PDB entry 3RYO | X-ray diffraction, 2.80 A resolution | chains A and C of the 6 polymer chains in the assembly

Chain A (and C):
Protein: Enhanced intracellular survival protein
Organism: Mycobacterium tuberculosis
Notes: chain C of this document is another copy of the same molecule, construct and numbering; everything in this record applies to it too
Reference sequence: P71727 (EIS_MYCTU); numbering as in UniProt (aligned over 1-408)
Sequence (428 residues; each row starts with the number of its first residue; numbers below 1 keep their minus sign (Mse-19 is residue -19)):
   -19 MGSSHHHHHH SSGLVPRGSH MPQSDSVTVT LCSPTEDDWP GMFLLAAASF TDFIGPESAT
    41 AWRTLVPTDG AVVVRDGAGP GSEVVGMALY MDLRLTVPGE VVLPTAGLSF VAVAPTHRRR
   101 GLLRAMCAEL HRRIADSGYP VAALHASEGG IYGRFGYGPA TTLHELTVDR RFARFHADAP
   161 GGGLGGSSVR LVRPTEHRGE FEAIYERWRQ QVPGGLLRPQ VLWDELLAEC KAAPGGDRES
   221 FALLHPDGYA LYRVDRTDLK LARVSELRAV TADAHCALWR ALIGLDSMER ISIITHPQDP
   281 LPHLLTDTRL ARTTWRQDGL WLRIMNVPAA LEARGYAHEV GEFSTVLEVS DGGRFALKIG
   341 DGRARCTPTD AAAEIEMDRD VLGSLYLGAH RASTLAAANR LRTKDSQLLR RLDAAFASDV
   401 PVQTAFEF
Disordered / not traced: -19 to 7, 162-166
Modified positions: Mse-19, Mse1 (selenomethionine); Mse22, Mse67, Mse71, Mse106, Mse268, Mse305, Mse357 (selenomethionine; parent Met)
Differences from the reference sequence: expression tag (-19 to 0)
Residues lining bound ligands: acetyl coenzyme A (ACO): Phe30, Ser89, Phe90, Val91, Ala92, Val93, Arg98, Arg99, Arg100, Gly101, Leu102, Leu103, Arg104, His125, Ala126, Ser127, Glu128, Gly130, Ile131, Tyr132, Arg134, Phe135, Phe408
What the authors report for this chain:
  - binding site for acetyl coenzyme A: Tyr132, Phe408
  - contacts within the chain: Trp19-Trp42, Trp42-Phe90

Chain A / chain C interface:
Residue-residue contacts - 24 pairs, chain A then chain C:
  Ser167(A) - Thr96(C)  hydrogen bond (side chain-backbone)
  Ser167(A) - Arg100(C)  hydrogen bond
  Val169(A) - Thr96(C)
  Arg170(A) - Glu63(C)  salt bridge
  Leu171(A) - Leu24(C)
  Leu171(A) - Ala28(C)  hydrophobic
  Leu171(A) - Pro95(C)
  Leu171(A) - Thr96(C)
  Val172(A) - Leu24(C)  hydrophobic
  Arg173(A) - Leu24(C)
  Pro214(A) - Pro214(C)
  Gly215(A) - Pro214(C)
  Gly215(A) - Gly215(C)
  Phe221(A) - Leu24(C)  hydrophobic
  Phe221(A) - Ala27(C)  hydrophobic
  Phe221(A) - Ala28(C)
  Val234(A) - Thr31(C)
  Ala261(A) - Pro95(C)
  Gly264(A) - Pro95(C)
  Gly264(A) - Arg98(C)
  Leu265(A) - Pro95(C)  hydrophobic
  Asp266(A) - Arg98(C)  salt bridge
  Asp266(A) - Arg99(C)  salt bridge
  Ser267(A) - Ser29(C)
Interface residues without a listed pair, chain A (19 interface residues in all): Arg218, Glu219, Leu223, Tyr232
Interface residues without a listed pair, chain C (16 interface residues in all): Phe23, Leu25, Glu128

Summary:
19 residues of chain A face 16 of chain C across their interface; the contacts include 2 hydrogen bonds and 3
salt bridges. Polar pairs include Arg170(A)-Glu63(C), Asp266(A)-Arg98(C) and Asp266(A)-Arg99(C). From the
paper: a binding site for acetyl coenzyme A at Tyr132(A) and Phe408(A); contacts within the chain involving
Trp42(A), Trp19(A) and Phe90(A).
Chain A and chain C are both Enhanced intracellular survival protein (Mycobacterium tuberculosis); the
structure, Crystal Structure of Enhanced Intracellular Survival (Eis) Protein from Mycobacterium tuberculosis
with Acetyl CoA, was determined by X-ray diffraction, deposited together with 3SXN and 3UY5.
